Entry 7NTH (X-ray diffraction, 1.97 A resolution); this record covers chain A.

# Chain A
Name: Mitogen-activated protein kinase kinase kinase 7, TGF-beta-activated kinase 1 and MAP3K7-binding protein 1
From: Homo sapiens
Notes: EC 2.7.11.25
Reference sequence: chimeric construct of O43318, Q15750: residues 31-303 from O43318 (M3K7_HUMAN) positions 31-303 (same numbers); residues 468-504 from Q15750 positions 468-504 (same numbers)
Chain sequence (315 residues; numbered 26 to 504; 164 numbers in that range are skipped by the numbering (no residue carries them; nothing is unmodelled there); the number before each row is that of its first residue):
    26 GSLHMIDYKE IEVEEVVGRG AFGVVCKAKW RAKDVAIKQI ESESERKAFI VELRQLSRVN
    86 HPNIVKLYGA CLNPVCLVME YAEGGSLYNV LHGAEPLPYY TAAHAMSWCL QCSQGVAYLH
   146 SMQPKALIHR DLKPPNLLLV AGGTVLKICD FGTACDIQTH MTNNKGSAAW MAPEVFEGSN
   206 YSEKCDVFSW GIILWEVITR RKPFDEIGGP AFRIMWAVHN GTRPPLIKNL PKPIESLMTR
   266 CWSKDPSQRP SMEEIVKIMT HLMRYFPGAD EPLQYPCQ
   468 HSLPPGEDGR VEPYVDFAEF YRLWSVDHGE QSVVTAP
Unresolved in the structure: 179-190, 497-504
Construct notes: expression tag (26-30)
Ligand contacts: URW (2-[[5-[[2-[bis(fluoranyl)methoxy]phenyl]methyl-[(2R)-1-(methylamino)-1-oxidanylidene-propan-2-yl]carbamoyl]-1H-imidazol-2-yl]carbonyl]isoindole-5-carboxamide): V42, G43, R44, G45, V50, A61, K63, E77, V90, M104, E105, Y106, A107, G109, G110, S111, N114, P159, P160, N161, L162, L163, C174, D175
From the paper describing this entry:
  - binding site for URW: K63, D175

# Summary
Ligands of chain A: compound URW. From the paper: a binding site for URW at K63 and D175.
Chain A is Mitogen-activated protein kinase kinase kinase 7, TGF-beta-activated kinase 1 and MAP3K7-binding
protein 1 (Homo sapiens); the structure, Structure of TAK1 in complex with compound 54, was determined by
X-ray diffraction together with 7NTI from the same study.
